Entry 6DLH (X-ray diffraction, 2.20 A resolution); this record covers chain A.

== Chain A ==
Molecule: Alpha-1,4-endofucoidanase
Source organism: Mariniflexile fucanivorans
Reference sequence: Q08I46 (Q08I46_9FLAO); residues 1-734 here = UniProt positions 1-734
Sequence (734 residues; each row starts with the number of its first residue):
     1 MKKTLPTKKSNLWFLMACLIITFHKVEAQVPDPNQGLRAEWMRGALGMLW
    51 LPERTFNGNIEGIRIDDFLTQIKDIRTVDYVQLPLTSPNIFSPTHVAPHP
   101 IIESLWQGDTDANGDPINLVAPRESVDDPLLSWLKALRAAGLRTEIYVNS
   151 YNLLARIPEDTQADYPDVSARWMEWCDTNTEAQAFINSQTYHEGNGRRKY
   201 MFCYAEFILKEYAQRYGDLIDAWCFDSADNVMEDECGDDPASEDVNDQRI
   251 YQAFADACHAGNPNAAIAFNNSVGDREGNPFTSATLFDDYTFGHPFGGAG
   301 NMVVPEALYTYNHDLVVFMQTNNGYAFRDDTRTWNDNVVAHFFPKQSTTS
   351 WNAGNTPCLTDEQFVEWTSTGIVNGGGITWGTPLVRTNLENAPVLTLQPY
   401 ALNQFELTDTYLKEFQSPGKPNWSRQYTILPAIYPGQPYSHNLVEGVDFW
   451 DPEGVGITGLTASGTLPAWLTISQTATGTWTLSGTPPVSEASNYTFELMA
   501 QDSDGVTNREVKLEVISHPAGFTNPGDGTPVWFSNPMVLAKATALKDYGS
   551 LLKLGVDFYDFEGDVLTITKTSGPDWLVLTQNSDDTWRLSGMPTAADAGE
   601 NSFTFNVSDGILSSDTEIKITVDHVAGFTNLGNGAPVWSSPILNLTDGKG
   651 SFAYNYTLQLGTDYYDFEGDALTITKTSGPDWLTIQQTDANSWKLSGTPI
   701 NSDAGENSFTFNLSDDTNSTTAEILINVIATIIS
Unresolved in the structure: 1-28, 733-734
Bound ions: Ca2+ site 1: T77, D79; Ca2+ site 2: F327, D330, R332, N335, D336; Ca2+ site 3: G419, D451, E453, D502, G610; Ca2+ site 4: G528, D560, E562, D564, D609; Ca2+ site 5: G634, D666, E668, D670, D715
From the paper describing this entry:
  - Ca2+ coordination: T77, D79, F327, D330, R332, N335, D336
  - catalytic residues: D226, H294
  - mutagenesis - H294Q: abolished catalytic activity on C. filum and A. nodosum

== Overview ==
T77 and D79 form the Ca2+ site 1. F327, D330, R332, N335 and D336 coordinate Ca2+ site 2. The paper reports
catalytic residues D226 and H294; H294Q abolishes catalytic activity on C. filum and A. nodosum.
Chain A is Alpha-1,4-endofucoidanase (Mariniflexile fucanivorans); the structure, Endo-fucoidan hydrolase
MfFcnA4 from glycoside hydrolase family 107, was determined by X-ray diffraction together with 6DMS, 6DNS and
6M8N from the same study.
